5LHP - chains A and B; structure by X-ray diffraction, 2.63 A resolution.

# Chain A
Protein: Urokinase-type plasminogen activator
Source organism: Mus musculus
Notes: EC 3.4.21.73
UniProt: P06869 (UROK_MOUSE); the construct lacks a stretch of the UniProt sequence and is renumbered around it, so the offset changes along the chain: 16-37 = UniProt 180-201; 38-60 = UniProt 207-229; 63-97 = UniProt 236-270; 98-110 = UniProt 273-285; 5 more segments
Sequence (247 residues; row label = number of the first residue in the row; note: 1 number in that range is skipped by the numbering (no residue carries it; nothing is unmodelled there); a row labelled like 37A-37E holds insertion residues (37A, then the next letters in order)):
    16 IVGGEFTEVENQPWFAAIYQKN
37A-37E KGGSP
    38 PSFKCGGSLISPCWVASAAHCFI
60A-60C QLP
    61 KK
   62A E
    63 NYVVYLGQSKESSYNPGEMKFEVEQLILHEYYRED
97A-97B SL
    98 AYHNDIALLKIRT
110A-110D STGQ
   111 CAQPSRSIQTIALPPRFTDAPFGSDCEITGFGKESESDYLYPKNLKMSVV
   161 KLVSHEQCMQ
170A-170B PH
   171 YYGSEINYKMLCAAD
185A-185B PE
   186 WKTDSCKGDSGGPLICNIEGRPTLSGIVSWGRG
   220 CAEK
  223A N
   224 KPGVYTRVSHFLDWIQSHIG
Construct notes: engineered mutation Ala-122 (Cys301 in P06869)
UniProt features mapped onto this chain:
  - active site (Charge relay system): His-57, Asp-102, Ser-195
Disulfides: Cys-42/Cys-58, Cys-50/Cys-111, Cys-136/Cys-201, Cys-168/Cys-182, Cys-191/Cys-220
Small-molecule neighbours: P-amino benzamidine (PBZ): Asp-189, Ser-190, Cys-191, Lys-192, Ser-195, Val-213, Ser-214, Trp-215, Gly-216, Gly-218, Cys-220, Ala-221, Gly-226
From the paper describing this entry:
  - catalytic residues: His-57, Asp-102, Gly-193, Ser-195 (citing earlier work)

# Chain B
Protein: Camelid-Derived Antibody Fragment
Source organism: Vicugna pacos
Notes: antibody fragment or engineered binder
Sequence (152 residues; numbered 1 to 152; the number before each row is that of its first residue):
     1 QVQLQESGGGLVQPGGSLRLSCAASGFTLGYYAIGWFRRAPGKEREGVSC
    51 ISSSGGSTNYADSVKGRFTISRDNAKNTVDLQMNSLKPEDTAIYYCAAEW
   101 VPPGYGATVQALCNNAGYGMEYWGKGTQVTVSSAAAYPYDVPDYGSHHHH
   151 HH
Not modelled in the structure: 136-152
Disulfides: Cys-22/Cys-96, Cys-50/Cys-113

# Interface between chain A and chain B
Residue-residue contacts (50):
  Tyr-34(A) / Trp-100(B)  hydrophobic
  Tyr-34(A) / Pro-103(B)
  Gly-37B(A) / Tyr-122(B)
  Gly-37C(A) / Val-2(B)
  Gly-37C(A) / Phe-27(B)
  Gly-37C(A) / Tyr-32(B)  hydrogen bond (backbone-side chain)
  Gly-37C(A) / Tyr-122(B)
  Ser-37D(A) / Tyr-32(B)
  Pro-37E(A) / Tyr-31(B)  hydrophobic
  Pro-37E(A) / Tyr-32(B)
  Pro-37E(A) / Trp-100(B)
  Pro-38(A) / Trp-100(B)
  Tyr-67(A) / Trp-100(B)
  Tyr-67(A) / Pro-102(B)  hydrophobic
  Tyr-67(A) / Tyr-105(B)
  Leu-68(A) / Tyr-105(B)  hydrogen bond (backbone-side chain)
  Gly-69(A) / Tyr-105(B)
  Gln-70(A) / Pro-103(B)  hydrogen bond (side chain-backbone)
  Gln-70(A) / Gly-104(B)
  Gln-70(A) / Tyr-105(B)
  Ser-71(A) / Gly-104(B)  hydrogen bond (backbone-backbone)
  Ser-71(A) / Tyr-105(B)
  Ser-71(A) / Gly-106(B)  hydrogen bond (backbone-backbone)
  Lys-72(A) / Gly-104(B)
  Lys-72(A) / Gly-106(B)
  Ser-74(A) / Tyr-105(B)
  Ser-74(A) / Gly-106(B)  hydrogen bond (backbone-backbone)
  Ser-75(A) / Thr-108(B)
  Ser-75(A) / Ala-111(B)
  Tyr-76(A) / Glu-99(B)  hydrogen bond
  Tyr-76(A) / Val-101(B)  hydrophobic
  Tyr-76(A) / Pro-102(B)
  Tyr-76(A) / Tyr-105(B)  hydrophobic
  Tyr-76(A) / Ala-111(B)
  Tyr-76(A) / Leu-112(B)
  Asn-77(A) / Asn-115(B)
  Pro-78(A) / Glu-99(B)
  Pro-78(A) / Leu-112(B)
  Pro-78(A) / Tyr-118(B)
  Pro-78(A) / Gly-119(B)
  Gly-79(A) / Tyr-118(B)  hydrogen bond (backbone-backbone)
  Met-81(A) / Tyr-105(B)  hydrophobic
  Lys-82(A) / Glu-99(B)  salt bridge
  Lys-82(A) / Gly-119(B)  hydrogen bond (side chain-backbone)
  Lys-82(A) / Glu-121(B)  salt bridge
  Ser-110A(A) / Gly-119(B)  hydrogen bond (side chain-backbone)
  Thr-110B(A) / Tyr-118(B)
  Lys-153(A) / Pro-103(B)
  Lys-153(A) / Gly-104(B)
  Asn-154(A) / Gly-104(B)
Other interface residues (no listed pair), chain A (25 interface residues in all): Phe-141
Other interface residues (no listed pair), chain B (22 interface residues in all): Gly-26, Met-120

# In short
The interface between chain A and chain B involves 25 residues on one side and 22 on the other; the contacts
include 10 hydrogen bonds and 2 salt bridges. Among the polar pairs are Lys-82(A)/Glu-99(B),
Lys-82(A)/Glu-121(B) and Gly-37C(A)/Tyr-32(B). Chain A binds P-amino benzamidine. The paper reports catalytic
residues His-57(A), Asp-102(A) and Gly-193(A) among others.
Here chain A is Urokinase-type plasminogen activator (Mus musculus) and chain B is Camelid-Derived Antibody
Fragment (Vicugna pacos). Entry 5LHP (The p-aminobenzamidine active site inhibited catalytic domain of murine
urokinase-type plasminogen activator in complex with the ...) was determined by X-ray diffraction (same
publication as 5LHN, 5LHQ, 5LHR and 5LHS).
